Entry 6MUB (X-ray diffraction, 2.50 A resolution); this record covers chains K and M of the 4 polymer chains in the assembly.

# Chain K
Molecule: Fab 2G12, light chain
From: Homo sapiens
UniProt: P0DOX7 (IGK_HUMAN); residues 110-213 carry their UniProt numbers (104 of 213 residues fall inside the UniProt entry; the rest is not from it)
Sequence (213 residues; row label = number of the first residue in the row):
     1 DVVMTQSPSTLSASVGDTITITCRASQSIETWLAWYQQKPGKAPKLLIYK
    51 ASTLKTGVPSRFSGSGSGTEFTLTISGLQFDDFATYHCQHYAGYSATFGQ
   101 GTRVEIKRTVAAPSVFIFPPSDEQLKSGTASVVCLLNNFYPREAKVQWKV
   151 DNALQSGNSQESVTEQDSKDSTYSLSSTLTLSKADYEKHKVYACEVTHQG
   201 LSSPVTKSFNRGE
Disulfide bonds: Cys-23/Cys-88, Cys-134/Cys-194

# Chain M
Molecule: Fab 2G12, heavy chain
From: Homo sapiens
UniProt: P0DOX5 (IGG1_HUMAN); the construct has insertions or renumbered stretches relative to UniProt, so the offset changes along the chain: 114-127 = UniProt 120-133; 130-154 = UniProt 134-158; 162-169 = UniProt 161-168; 171-180 = UniProt 169-178; 3 more segments
Sequence (226 residues; numbered 1 to 230 plus 10 insertion-coded residues; 14 numbers in that range are skipped by the numbering (no residue carries them; nothing is unmodelled there); the number before each row is that of its first residue; a row labelled like 82A-82C holds insertion residues (82A, then the next letters in order)):
     1 EVQLVESGGGLVKAGGSLILSCGVSNFRISAHTMNWVRRVPGGGLEWVAS
    51 IS
   52A T
    53 SSTYRDYADAVKGRFTVSRDDLEDFVYLQM
82A-82C HKM
    83 RVEDTAIYYCARKGSDRL
100A-100F SDNDPF
   101 DAWGPGTVVTVSPASTKGPSVFPLAPS
   130 SKSTSGGTAALGCLVKDYFPEPVTV
   156 SW
   162 NSGALTSG
   171 VHTFPAVLQS
   182 SGLYSLSSVVTVPSSSLGT
   203 Q
   205 TYICNVNHKPSNTKVDKK
   225 VEPKSC
Disordered / not traced: 130-135, 230
Disulfide bonds: Cys-22/Cys-92, Cys-142/Cys-208

# Chain K / chain M interface
Contacting residue pairs (45):
  Asp-1(K) / Asp-61(M)
  Trp-32(K) / Asn-100C(M)
  Tyr-36(K) / Pro-100E(M)
  Tyr-36(K) / Phe-100F(M)  hydrogen bond (side chain-backbone)
  Tyr-36(K) / Trp-103(M)
  Gln-38(K) / Arg-39(M)  hydrogen bond
  Gln-38(K) / Leu-45(M)
  Gln-38(K) / Tyr-91(M)  hydrogen bond
  Lys-39(K) / Arg-39(M)
  Lys-42(K) / Tyr-91(M)
  Ala-43(K) / Gly-104(M)
  Pro-44(K) / Leu-45(M)  hydrophobic
  Pro-44(K) / Trp-103(M)
  Leu-46(K) / Pro-100E(M)  hydrophobic
  Leu-46(K) / Phe-100F(M)
  Leu-46(K) / Asp-101(M)
  Tyr-49(K) / Pro-100E(M)  hydrophobic
  Lys-55(K) / Asp-101(M)  hydrogen bond (side chain-backbone)
  Thr-85(K) / Arg-39(M)
  His-87(K) / Gly-43(M)
  His-87(K) / Leu-45(M)
  Gln-89(K) / Phe-100F(M)
  Tyr-91(K) / Lys-95(M)
  Tyr-91(K) / Asn-100C(M)  hydrogen bond (backbone-side chain)
  Tyr-91(K) / Asp-100D(M)
  Tyr-91(K) / Pro-100E(M)
  Ala-92(K) / Lys-95(M)  hydrogen bond (backbone-side chain)
  Ala-92(K) / Asn-100C(M)
  Gly-93(K) / Lys-95(M)
  Gly-93(K) / Asp-100B(M)
  Gly-93(K) / Asn-100C(M)
  Tyr-94(K) / Trp-47(M)
  Tyr-94(K) / Ser-50(M)  hydrogen bond (backbone-side chain)
  Tyr-94(K) / Ser-52(M)
  Tyr-94(K) / Tyr-56(M)
  Tyr-94(K) / Asp-58(M)
  Ser-95(K) / Trp-47(M)
  Ala-96(K) / Trp-47(M)
  Ala-96(K) / Phe-100F(M)  hydrophobic
  Phe-98(K) / Val-37(M)  hydrophobic
  Phe-98(K) / Leu-45(M)
  Phe-98(K) / Trp-47(M)
  Phe-98(K) / Trp-103(M)  hydrophobic
  Gly-99(K) / Leu-45(M)
  Gln-100(K) / Gly-44(M)
Interface residues without a listed pair, chain K (26 interface residues in all): Ala-34, Pro-40, Gly-41
Interface residues without a listed pair, chain M (24 interface residues in all): Thr-33, Glu-46, Pro-105

# Overview
26 residues of chain K and 24 residues of chain M are in contact; the contacts include 7 hydrogen bonds. Polar
contacts include Tyr-36(K)/Phe-100F(M), Gln-38(K)/Arg-39(M) and Gln-38(K)/Tyr-91(M).
Chain K is Fab 2G12, light chain and chain M is Fab 2G12, heavy chain, both from Homo sapiens; the structure,
Anti-HIV-1 Fab 2G12 + Man5 re-refinement, was determined by X-ray diffraction together with 6MSY, 6MNF and
6MU3 from the same study.
